PDB entry 2A1I | X-ray diffraction, 1.90 A resolution | chain A

== Chain A ==
Molecule: DNA excision repair protein ERCC-1
From: Homo sapiens
Notes: fragment: central domain
UniProt: P07992 (ERCC1_HUMAN); numbering as in UniProt (aligned over 96-227)
Amino-acid sequence (146 residues; row label = number of the first residue in the row):
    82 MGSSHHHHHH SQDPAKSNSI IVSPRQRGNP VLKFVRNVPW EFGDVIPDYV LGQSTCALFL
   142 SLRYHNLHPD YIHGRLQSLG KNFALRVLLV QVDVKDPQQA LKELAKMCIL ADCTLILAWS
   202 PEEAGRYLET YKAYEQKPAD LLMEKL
Not modelled in the structure: 82-98
Differences from the reference sequence: cloning artifact (82-85, 92-95); expression tag (86-91)
Swiss-Prot annotation at these positions:
  - DNA-binding region: Q134 to R156
  - mutagenesis: D221 (D221A: Impaired interaction with ERCC4), L223 (L223A: Impaired interaction with ERCC4), M224 (M224A: Impaired interaction with ERCC4), E225 (E225A: Impaired interaction with ERCC4), L227 (L227A: Impaired interaction with ERCC4)
Bound ions: Hg2+ near C137 (its only coordinating residue here)

== In short ==
UniProt lists 5 mutagenesis sites.
Chain A is DNA excision repair protein ERCC-1 (Homo sapiens); the structure, Crystal Structure of the Central
Domain of Human ERCC1, was determined by X-ray diffraction.
